PDB entry 8F92 | electron microscopy, 3.14 A resolution | chains A and B of the 18 polymer chains in the assembly

Chain A:
Name: BG505_MD39_B11 gp120
Source organism: Human immunodeficiency virus
Notes: engineered mutation(s): BG505_MD39_B11 SOSIP mutations
Amino-acid sequence (481 residues; each row starts with the number of its first residue; note: 13 numbers in that range are skipped by the numbering (no residue carries them; nothing is unmodelled there); a row labelled like 185A-185J holds insertion residues (185A, then the next letters in order)):
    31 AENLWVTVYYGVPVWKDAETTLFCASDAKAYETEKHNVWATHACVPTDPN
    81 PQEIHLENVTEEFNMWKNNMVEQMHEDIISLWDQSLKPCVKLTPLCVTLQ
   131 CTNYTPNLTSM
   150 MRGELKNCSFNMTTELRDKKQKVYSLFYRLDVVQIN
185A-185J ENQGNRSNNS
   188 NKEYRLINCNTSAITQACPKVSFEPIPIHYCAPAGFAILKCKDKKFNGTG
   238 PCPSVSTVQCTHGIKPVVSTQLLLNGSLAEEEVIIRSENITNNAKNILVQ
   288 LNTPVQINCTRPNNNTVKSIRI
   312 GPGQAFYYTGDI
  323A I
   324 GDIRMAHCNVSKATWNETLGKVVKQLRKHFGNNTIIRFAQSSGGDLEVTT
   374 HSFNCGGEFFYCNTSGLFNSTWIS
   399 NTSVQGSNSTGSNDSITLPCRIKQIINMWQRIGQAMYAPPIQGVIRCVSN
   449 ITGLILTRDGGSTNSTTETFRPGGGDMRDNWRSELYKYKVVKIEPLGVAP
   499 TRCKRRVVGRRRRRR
Not modelled in the structure: 31-32, 58-65, 185A-185J, 399-410, 458-462, 506-513
Disulfides: Cys54-Cys74, Cys119-Cys205, Cys126-Cys196, Cys131-Cys157, Cys218-Cys247, Cys228-Cys239, Cys296-Cys331, Cys378-Cys445, Cys385-Cys418
Covalent attachments: N-acetylglucosamine (NAG) linked to Asn88, Asn156, Asn160, Asn197, Asn234, Asn262, Asn276, Asn295, Asn301, Asn339, Asn355, Asn386, Asn392, Asn448; glycan linked to Asn332
From the paper describing this entry:
  - post-translational modification sites: Asn133, Asn137, Asn332

Chain B:
Name: BG505_MD39_B11 gp41
Source organism: Human immunodeficiency virus
Notes: engineered mutation(s): BG505_MD39_B11 SOSIP mutations
Amino-acid sequence (162 residues; each row starts with the number of its first residue):
   512 AVGIGAVSLGFLGAAGSTMGAASMTLTVQARNLLSGIVQQQSNLLRAPEP
   562 QQHLLKDTHWGIKQLQARVLAVEHYLRDQQLLGIWGCSGKLICCTNVPWN
   612 SSWSNRNLSEIWDNMTWLQWDKEISNYTQIIYGLLEESQNQQEKNEQDLL
   662 ALDGTKHHHHHH
Not modelled in the structure: 512-519, 547-571, 665-673
Disulfides: Cys598-Cys604
Covalent attachments: N-acetylglucosamine (NAG) linked to Asn611, Asn618, Asn637
Ligand contacts: N-acetylglucosamine (NAG; 2-acetamido-2-deoxy-beta-D-glucopyranose): Leu520, Gly524, Gly527, Ser528

Chain A / chain B interface:
Disulfides between the chains: Cys501(A)-Cys605(B)
Pairs across the interface - 97 pairs, chain A then chain B:
  Leu34(A) with Pro609(B); Trp610(B), hydrogen bond (backbone-backbone); Leu619(B), hydrophobic
  Trp35(A) with Asn607(B); Val608(B); Pro609(B)
  Val36(A) with Thr606(B), hydrogen bond (backbone-side chain); Val608(B), hydrogen bond (backbone-backbone); Trp610(B), hydrophobic; Trp614(B), hydrophobic; Ile642(B), hydrophobic
  Thr37(A) with Ile603(B); Cys604(B)
  Val38(A) with Leu593(B), hydrophobic; Trp596(B), hydrophobic; Leu602(B); Ile603(B); Cys604(B), hydrogen bond (backbone-backbone); Leu646(B), hydrophobic
  Tyr39(A) with Leu602(B); Ile603(B), hydrophobic; Trp623(B); Trp628(B), hydrophobic
  Tyr40(A) with Leu537(B); Leu544(B); Tyr586(B); Asp589(B); Gln590(B), hydrogen bond; Leu593(B), hydrophobic; Leu602(B), hydrogen bond (backbone-backbone)
  Gly41(A) with Leu537(B); Gln540(B), hydrogen bond (backbone-side chain)
  Val42(A) with Leu537(B); Gln540(B); Trp628(B), hydrophobic
  Pro43(A) with Ala526(B), hydrophobic; Ala533(B), hydrophobic; Gln540(B); Trp628(B)
  Val44(A) with Trp628(B); Leu629(B)
  Trp45(A) with Ala526(B), hydrophobic; Leu629(B)
  Lys46(A) with Asp632(B), salt bridge
  Thr51(A) with Lys574(B); Gln575(B)
  Leu52(A) with Gln575(B), hydrogen bond (backbone-side chain)
  Phe53(A) with Gln575(B)
  Ile84(A) with Leu520(B); Gly521(B); Phe522(B); Gly524(B)
  Leu86(A) with Leu523(B)
  Asn88(A) with Gly527(B)
  Val89(A) with Ala526(B); Gly527(B)
  Glu106(A) with Lys574(B), salt bridge
  Ala221(A) with Leu544(B); Leu545(B); Ser546(B); Ala582(B)
  Gly222(A) with Asn543(B); Leu544(B)
  Ala224(A) with Phe522(B), hydrophobic
  Thr244(A) with Leu523(B)
  Lys490(A) with His585(B)
  Ile491(A) with Phe522(B), hydrophobic; Leu523(B), hydrophobic
  Pro493(A) with Leu544(B), hydrophobic
  Leu494(A) with Leu593(B), hydrophobic; Trp596(B), hydrophobic
  Val496(A) with Trp628(B); Trp631(B), hydrogen bond (backbone-side chain); Ile635(B)
  Ala497(A) with Met530(B), hydrophobic; Trp623(B), hydrophobic; Trp628(B), hydrophobic; Trp631(B)
  Pro498(A) with Trp610(B), hydrophobic; Leu619(B); Ile622(B), hydrophobic; Trp623(B), hydrogen bond (backbone-side chain); Trp631(B)
  Thr499(A) with Trp623(B)
  Arg500(A) with Leu619(B)
  Cys501(A) with Cys605(B), disulfide
  Lys502(A) with Thr606(B); Asn607(B)
  Arg503(A) with Trp596(B), hydrogen bond (side chain-backbone); Cys598(B); Cys605(B), hydrogen bond (side chain-backbone); Thr606(B), hydrogen bond (backbone-backbone); Asn607(B), hydrogen bond (backbone-side chain); Gln650(B), hydrogen bond; Gln653(B), hydrogen bond
  Val505(A) with Asn607(B); Gln653(B)
Also at the interface, not in a pair above, chain A (39 interface residues in all): Glu91
Also at the interface, not in a pair above, chain B (53 interface residues in all): Ala525, Ser534, Ala578, Leu592, Gly597, Tyr643

Overview:
The interface between chain A and chain B involves 39 residues on one side and 53 on the other, with 1
disulfide bond, 16 hydrogen bonds and 2 salt bridges. Among the polar pairs are Lys46(A)-Asp632(B),
Glu106(A)-Lys574(B) and Val36(A)-Thr606(B). Ligands of chain B: N-acetylglucosamine. The paper reports
modification sites Asn133(A), Asn137(A) and Asn332(A).
Chain A is BG505_MD39_B11 gp120 and chain B is BG505_MD39_B11 gp41, both from Human immunodeficiency virus;
the structure, HIV Env BG505_MD39_B11 SOSIP boosting trimer in complex with B11_d77.7 mouse Fab and RM20A3
Fab, was determined by electron microscopy, deposited together with 8F9G, 8F9M and 8VFV.
